PDB entry 5GIN | X-ray diffraction, 3.31 A resolution | chains B and F of the 10 polymer chains in the assembly

[Chain B]
Protein: C/D box methylation guide ribonucleoprotein complex aNOP56 subunit
From: Sulfolobus solfataricus
UniProt: A0A0E3MJI1 (A0A0E3MJI1_SULSF); residues 4-380 here correspond to UniProt positions 3-379 (UniProt number = residue number - 1)
Sequence (388 residues; row label = number of the first residue in the row):
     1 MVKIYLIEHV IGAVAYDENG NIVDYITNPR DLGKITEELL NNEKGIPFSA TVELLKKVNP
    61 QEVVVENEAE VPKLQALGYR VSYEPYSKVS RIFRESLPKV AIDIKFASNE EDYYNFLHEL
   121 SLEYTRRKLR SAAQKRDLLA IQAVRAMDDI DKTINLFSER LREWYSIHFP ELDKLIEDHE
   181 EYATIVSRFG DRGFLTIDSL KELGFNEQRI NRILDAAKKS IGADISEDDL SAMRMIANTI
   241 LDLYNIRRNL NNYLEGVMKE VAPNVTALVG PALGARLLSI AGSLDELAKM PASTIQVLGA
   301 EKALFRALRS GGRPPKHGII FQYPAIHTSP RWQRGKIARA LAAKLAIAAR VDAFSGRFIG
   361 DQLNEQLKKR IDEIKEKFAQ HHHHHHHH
Not modelled in the structure: 1-2, 378-388
Differences from the reference sequence: initiating methionine (1); expression tag (2-3, 381-388)

[Chain F]
Protein: Fibrillarin-like rRNA/tRNA 2'-O-methyltransferase
From: Sulfolobus solfataricus
Notes: EC 2.1.1.-
UniProt: A0A0E3JUC9 (A0A0E3JUC9_SULSF); residue numbers follow UniProt; this construct covers 3-232
Sequence (232 residues; numbered 1 to 232; the number before each row is that of its first residue):
     1 MAEVITVKQT NMENIYECEF NDGSFRLCTR NLVPNFNVYG ERLIKYEGVE YREWNAFRSK
    61 LAGAILKGLK TNPIRKGTKV LYLGAASGTT ISHVSDIIEL NGKAYGVEFS PRVVRELLLV
   121 AQRRPNIFPL LADARFPQSY KSVVENVDVL YVDIAQPDQT DIAIYNAKFF LKVNGDMLLV
   181 IKARSIDVTK DPKEIYKTEV EKLENSNFET IQIINLDPYD KDHAIVLSKY KG
Not modelled in the structure: 1-4, 232
Differences from the reference sequence: initiating methionine (1); expression tag (2)
Residues lining bound ligands: S-adenosylhomocysteine (SAH): Lys60, Tyr82, Gly84, Ala85, Ala86, Thr89, Thr90, Val107, Glu108, Phe109, Ser110, Ala132, Asp133, Ala134, Tyr151, Asp153, Ile154, Ala155, Gln156, Lys182

[Interface between chain B and chain F]
Pairs across the interface (64; chain B residue first):
  Glu8(B) with Ser142(F), hydrogen bond (backbone-side chain)
  His9(B) with Ser142(F); Val143(F); Val144(F)
  Val10(B) with Ser142(F), hydrogen bond (backbone-backbone); Val143(F), hydrophobic
  Glu66(B) with Lys141(F), salt bridge
  Asn67(B) with Gln138(F)
  Pro85(B) with Lys141(F); Phe169(F)
  Tyr86(B) with Tyr165(F), hydrophobic; Lys168(F)
  Ser90(B) with Lys141(F)
  Arg91(B) with Asn146(F); Ala167(F); Lys168(F); Phe169(F), hydrogen bond (side chain-backbone); Phe170(F); Leu171(F), hydrogen bond (side chain-backbone); Lys172(F); Val173(F)
  Arg94(B) with Lys141(F); Val144(F); Glu145(F); Asn146(F), hydrogen bond; Phe169(F), hydrogen bond (side chain-backbone); Phe170(F)
  Glu95(B) with Asn146(F); Lys172(F)
  Leu97(B) with Val144(F); Glu145(F)
  Pro98(B) with Lys79(F); Glu145(F)
  Tyr114(B) with Lys79(F); Lys103(F); Phe128(F), hydrophobic; Glu145(F), hydrogen bond
  Leu117(B) with Tyr105(F); Phe128(F); Val143(F)
  His118(B) with Ala121(F), hydrogen bond (side chain-backbone); Gln122(F); Arg124(F), hydrogen bond (side chain-backbone); Pro125(F); Ile127(F), hydrogen bond (side chain-backbone); Phe128(F)
  Ser121(B) with Phe128(F); Pro129(F)
  Leu122(B) with Leu118(F), hydrophobic; Ala121(F); Gln122(F); Pro129(F), hydrophobic
  Thr125(B) with Pro129(F); Leu130(F); Leu131(F)
  Arg126(B) with Leu118(F); Gln122(F)
  Lys128(B) with Leu131(F), hydrogen bond (side chain-backbone)
  Leu129(B) with Pro111(F); Val114(F), hydrophobic; Leu131(F), hydrophobic
  Phe305(B) with Val188(F), hydrophobic
  Leu308(B) with Thr189(F)
  Arg309(B) with Val188(F), hydrogen bond (side chain-backbone)
Interface residues without a listed pair, chain B (31 interface residues in all): Leu39, Asn42, Glu43, Leu120, Tyr124, Ala132
Interface residues without a listed pair, chain F (36 interface residues in all): Arg115, Ser139, Arg184, Tyr230

[Overview]
The interface between chain B and chain F involves 31 residues on one side and 36 on the other; the contacts
include 12 hydrogen bonds and 1 salt bridge. Among the polar pairs are Glu66(B)-Lys141(F), Glu8(B)-Ser142(F)
and Arg91(B)-Phe169(F). Chain F binds S-adenosylhomocysteine.
Here chain B is C/D box methylation guide ribonucleoprotein complex aNOP56 subunit and chain F is
Fibrillarin-like rRNA/tRNA 2'-O-methyltransferase, both from Sulfolobus solfataricus. Entry 5GIN (Crystal
structure of box C/D RNP with 12 nt guide regions and 9 nt substrates) was determined by X-ray diffraction,
deposited together with 5GIO and 5GIP.
